PDB entry 6E7K | X-ray diffraction, 2.80 A resolution | chains A and C

== Chain A ==
Molecule: Lipoprotein lipase
From: Homo sapiens
Notes: EC 3.1.1.34
UniProtKB: P06858 (LIPL_HUMAN); residues 28-475 here = UniProt positions 28-475
Sequence (448 residues; numbered 28 to 475; the number before each row is that of its first residue):
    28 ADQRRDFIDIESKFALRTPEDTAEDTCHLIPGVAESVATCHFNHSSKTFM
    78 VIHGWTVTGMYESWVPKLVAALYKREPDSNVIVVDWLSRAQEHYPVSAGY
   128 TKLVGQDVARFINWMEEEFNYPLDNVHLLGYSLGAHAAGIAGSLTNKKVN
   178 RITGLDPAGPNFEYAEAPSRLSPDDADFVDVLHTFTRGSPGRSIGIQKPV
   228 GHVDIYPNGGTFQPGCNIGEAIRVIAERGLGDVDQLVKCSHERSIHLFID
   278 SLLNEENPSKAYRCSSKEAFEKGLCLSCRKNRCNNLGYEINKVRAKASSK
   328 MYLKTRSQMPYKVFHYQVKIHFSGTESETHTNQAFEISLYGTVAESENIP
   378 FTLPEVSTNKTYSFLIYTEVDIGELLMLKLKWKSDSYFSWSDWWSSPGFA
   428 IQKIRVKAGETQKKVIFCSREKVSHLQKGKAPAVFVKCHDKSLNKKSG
Unresolved in the structure: 28-32, 249-257, 414-421, 471-475
Construct notes: engineered mutation A324 (Arg in P06858)
Swiss-Prot annotation at these positions:
  - region: R32 to T53 (Interaction with GPIHBP1), C243 to C266 (Essential for determining substrate specificity), W417 to W421 (Important for interaction with lipoprotein particles), K430 to K434 (Important for heparin binding), I443 to D467 (Interaction with GPIHBP1)
  - active site: S159 (Nucleophile), D183 (Charge relay system), H268 (Charge relay system)
  - binding site (Ca(2+)): A194, R197, S199, D202
  - modified residue (3'-nitrotyrosine): Y121, Y191, Y343
  - glycosylation (N-linked (GlcNAc...) asparagine): N70, N386
  - natural variant: D36 (D36N: Risk factor for FCHL3), N70 (N70S: In HLPP1), V96 (V96L: In HLPP1), A98 (A98T: In HLPP1), R102 (R102S: In HLPP1), W113 (W113G: In HLPP1; W113R: In HLPP1), T128 (T128A: In HLPP1), G132 (G132R: In HLPP1), H163 (H163R: In HLPP1), G169 (G169E: In HLPP1), G181 (G181S: In HLPP1; G181V: In HLPP1), D183 (D183G: In HLPP1; D183H: In HLPP1; D183N: In HLPP1), 47 further natural variant entries in UniProt
  - mutagenesis: S159 (S159G: Loss of enzyme activity with triolein and tributyrin; S159T: Loss of enzyme activity with triolein and tributyrin), D183 (D183G/N: Loss of enzyme activity with triolein and tributyrin), S199 (S199G: Loss of enzyme activity), D201 (D201E: No effect on enzyme activity), D202 (D202E: Loss of enzyme activity), N244 to V264 (Reduced triglyceride hydrolase activity and increased phospholipase activity), I245 to L263 (Loss of both triglyceride hydrolase and phospholipase activity), I245 to A248 (Loss of triglyceride hydrolase activity while phospholipase activity remains intact), Q262 to L263 (Loss of triglyceride hydrolase activity while phospholipase activity remains intact), H268 (H268G: Loss of enzyme activity with triolein and tributyrin; H268Q: Loss of enzyme activity with triolein and tributyrin), W417 (W417A: Loss of interaction with lipoprotein particles, but no effect on interaction with GPIHBP1; when associated with 420-A-A-421), W420 to W421 (Loss of interaction with lipoprotein particles, but no effect on interaction with GPIHBP1; when associated with A-417), 3 further mutagenesis entries in UniProt
Disulfide bonds: C54-C67, C243-C266, C291-C302, C305-C310, C445-C465
Glycans and other covalent adducts: glycan linked to N70; N-acetylglucosamine (NAG) linked to N386
Ion coordination: Ca2+: A194, R197, S199, D202
Reported in the primary citation:
  - catalytic residues: S159, D183, H268
  - post-translational modification sites: N70, N386
  - Ca2+ coordination: A194, R197, S199, D202
  - Ca2+ coordination through a water molecule: D201
  - disease-associated variants - M404R, C445Y: abolished binding to Glycosylphosphatidylinositol-anchored high density lipoprotein-binding protein 1 (chain C)
  - disease-associated variants - M404R: unchanged expression
  - disease-associated variants - M404R: unchanged catalytic activity
  - disease-associated variants - D201V: abolished expression
  - disease-associated variants - D201V: decreased catalytic activity
  - mutagenesis - D202E: abolished expression
  - mutagenesis - D202E: abolished catalytic activity

== Chain C ==
Molecule: Glycosylphosphatidylinositol-anchored high density lipoprotein-binding protein 1
From: Homo sapiens
UniProtKB: Q8IV16 (HDBP1_HUMAN); residue numbers follow UniProt; this construct covers 21-151
Sequence (131 residues; row label = number of the first residue in the row):
    21 QTQQEEEEEDEDHGPDDYDEEDEDEVEEEETNRLPGGRSRVLLRCYTCKS
    71 LPRDERCNLTQNCSHGQTCTTLIAHGNTESGLLTTHSTWCTDSCQPITKT
   121 VEGTQVTMTCCQSSLCNVPPWQSSRVQDPTG
Unresolved in the structure: 21-61, 145-151
Disulfide bonds: C68-C77, C83-C110, C114-C130
Glycans and other covalent adducts: N-acetylglucosamine (NAG) linked to N78

== Chain A / chain C interface ==
Residue-residue contacts (31; chain A residue first):
  Y367(A) - V121(C)  hydrophobic
  Y367(A) - E122(C)  hydrogen bond
  G368(A) - K119(C)
  T369(A) - K119(C)  hydrogen bond (backbone-side chain)
  E374(A) - E122(C)
  M404(A) - V121(C)  hydrophobic
  M404(A) - T124(C)
  K406(A) - E122(C)  salt bridge
  C445(A) - K69(C)
  S446(A) - S70(C)  hydrogen bond (backbone-side chain)
  R447(A) - S70(C)  hydrogen bond (backbone-side chain)
  R447(A) - A94(C)  hydrogen bond (side chain-backbone)
  R447(A) - H95(C)
  R447(A) - G96(C)  hydrogen bond (side chain-backbone)
  R447(A) - L103(C)  hydrogen bond (side chain-backbone)
  R447(A) - T104(C)
  R447(A) - T105(C)
  E448(A) - T98(C)
  E448(A) - E99(C)
  E448(A) - S100(C)  hydrogen bond
  K464(A) - L92(C)
  K464(A) - W109(C)
  K464(A) - M128(C)
  C465(A) - K69(C)
  C465(A) - S107(C)
  C465(A) - W109(C)
  H466(A) - K69(C)
  H466(A) - W109(C)
  D467(A) - W109(C)
  D467(A) - T111(C)
  S469(A) - D112(C)  hydrogen bond
Also at the interface, not in a pair above, chain A (20 interface residues in all): V370, E372, L403, K440, V463
Also at the interface, not in a pair above, chain C (26 interface residues in all): N97, C110, S113, I117, V126
Interface features reported in the paper:
  - pairs named by the authors: M404(A)-V121(C) (hydrophobic contact), M404(A)-E122(C) (hydrophobic contact), M404(A)-T124(C) (hydrophobic contact), C445(A)-K69(C), C445(A)-S70(C), R447(A)-L103(C) (hydrogen bond), K464(A)-W109(C) (hydrophobic contact), C465(A)-K69(C), C465(A)-W109(C), H466(A)-W109(C) (hydrophobic contact), D467(A)-W109(C) (hydrophobic contact)
  - interface residues, chain A: L403(A), M404(A), I443(A), R447(A), V463(A), K464(A), C465(A), H466(A), D467(A)
  - hot spots on chain A (mutagenesis) - M404R: abolished binding to Glycosylphosphatidylinositol-anchored high density lipoprotein-binding protein 1 (chain C)
  - interface residues, chain C: S107(C), W109(C), T111(C), E122(C)

== Overview ==
20 residues of chain A and 26 residues of chain C are in contact, with 9 hydrogen bonds and 1 salt bridge.
Polar contacts include K406(A)-E122(C), Y367(A)-E122(C) and T369(A)-K119(C). The paper describes hydrophobic
contacts between M404(A) and V121(C), M404(A) and E122(C) and M404(A) and T124(C) among others; contacts
between C445(A) and K69(C), C445(A) and S70(C) and C465(A) and K69(C) among others; a hydrogen bond between
R447(A) and L103(C). From the paper: catalytic residues S159(A), D183(A) and H268(A); M404R and C445Y of chain
A abolish binding to Glycosylphosphatidylinositol-anchored high density lipoprotein-binding protein 1 (chain
C); 4 substitutions were tested in all.
Here chain A is Lipoprotein lipase and chain C is Glycosylphosphatidylinositol-anchored high density
lipoprotein-binding protein 1, both from Homo sapiens. Entry 6E7K (Structure of the lipoprotein lipase GPIHBP1
complex that mediates plasma triglyceride hydrolysis) was determined by X-ray diffraction.
